PDB entry 3HP6 | X-ray diffraction, 1.81 A resolution | chains A and C of the 3 polymer chains in the assembly

Chain A:
Protein: DNA polymerase I, large fragment
From: Geobacillus stearothermophilus
Notes: EC 2.7.7.7
Chain sequence (580 residues; each row starts with the number of its first residue):
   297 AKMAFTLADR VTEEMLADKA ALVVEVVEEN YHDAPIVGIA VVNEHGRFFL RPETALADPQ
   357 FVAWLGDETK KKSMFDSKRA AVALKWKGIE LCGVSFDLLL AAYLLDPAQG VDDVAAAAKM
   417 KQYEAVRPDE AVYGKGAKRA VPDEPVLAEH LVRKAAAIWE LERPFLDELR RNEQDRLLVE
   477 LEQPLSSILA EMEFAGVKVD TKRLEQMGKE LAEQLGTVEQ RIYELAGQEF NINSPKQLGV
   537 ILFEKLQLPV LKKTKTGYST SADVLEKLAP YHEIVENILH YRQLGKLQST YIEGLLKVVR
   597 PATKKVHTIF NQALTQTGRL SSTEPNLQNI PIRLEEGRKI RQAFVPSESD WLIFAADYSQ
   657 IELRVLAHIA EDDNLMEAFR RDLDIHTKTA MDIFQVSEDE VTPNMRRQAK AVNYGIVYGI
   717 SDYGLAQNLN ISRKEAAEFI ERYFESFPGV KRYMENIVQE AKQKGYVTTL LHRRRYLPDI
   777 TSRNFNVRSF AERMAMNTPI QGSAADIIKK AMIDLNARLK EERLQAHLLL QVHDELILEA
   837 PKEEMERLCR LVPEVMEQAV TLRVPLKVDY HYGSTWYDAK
Modified positions: Cys-388 (s,s-(2-hydroxyethyl)thiocysteine; CME)
Differences from the reference sequence: engineered mutation Ala-598 (Asp in 3HP6), Tyr-710 (Phe in 3HP6)
Residues lining bound ligands: 2',3'-dideoxy-thymidine-5'-triphosphate (D3T): Arg-629, Ser-655, Gln-656, Glu-658, His-682, Arg-702, Lys-706, Tyr-710, Asp-830
What the authors report for this chain:
  - binding site for 2',3'-dideoxy-thymidine-5'-triphosphate: His-682, Arg-702, Lys-706
  - conformationally variable residues (helix shift, side-chain flip): Ile-681 to Leu-725

Chain C:
Molecule: 12-nt DNA strand
Sequence (12 nucleotides; each row starts with the number of its first residue):
     1 ACGCCGTGAT CG

Chain A / chain C interface:
Residue-residue contacts (48):
  Asn-527(A) with DC11(C), hydrogen bond to the phosphate
  Asn-529(A) with DC11(C), sugar contact
  Ser-530(A) with DC11(C), hydrogen bond to the phosphate; DG12(C), hydrogen bond to the phosphate
  Lys-532(A) with DG12(C), sugar contact
  Gln-533(A) with DG12(C), hydrogen bond to the phosphate
  Lys-582(A) with DG8(C), base contact
  Ser-585(A) with DA9(C), hydrogen bond to the phosphate; DT10(C), phosphate contact
  Thr-586(A) with DA9(C), sugar contact
  Gly-590(A) with DA9(C), phosphate contact
  Leu-610(A) with DG6(C), phosphate contact; DT7(C), phosphate contact
  Thr-611(A) with DG6(C), phosphate contact
  Gln-612(A) with DC5(C), phosphate contact; DG6(C), hydrogen bond to the phosphate
  Thr-613(A) with DC5(C), sugar contact
  Arg-615(A) with DC5(C), hydrogen bond to the base
  Ser-617(A) with DG6(C), phosphate contact; DT7(C), hydrogen bond to the phosphate
  Ser-618(A) with DT7(C), sugar contact
  Thr-619(A) with DT7(C), sugar contact; DG8(C), phosphate contact
  Glu-620(A) with DG8(C), hydrogen bond to the phosphate
  Asn-622(A) with DT7(C), hydrogen bond to the sugar; DG8(C), phosphate contact
  Asn-625(A) with DG6(C), base contact; DT7(C), base contact
  Tyr-710(A) with DG3(C), hydrogen bond to the base
  Gly-711(A) with DG3(C), sugar contact
  Tyr-714(A) with DG3(C), base contact
  Ile-716(A) with DG3(C), hydrogen bond to the sugar
  Ser-717(A) with DC2(C), hydrogen bond to the base; DG3(C), hydrogen bond to the phosphate
  Tyr-719(A) with DC2(C), base contact
  Gly-720(A) with DG3(C), hydrogen bond to the phosphate
  Arg-771(A) with DC5(C), salt bridge to the phosphate
  Phe-781(A) with DA1(C), base contact
  Asn-782(A) with DA1(C), hydrogen bond to the sugar
  Phe-786(A) with DC2(C), phosphate contact; DC4(C), phosphate contact
  Arg-789(A) with DG3(C), hydrogen bond to the phosphate; DC4(C), salt bridge to the phosphate
  Met-790(A) with DC5(C), phosphate contact
  Asn-793(A) with DG3(C), base contact; DC4(C), sugar contact
  Gln-797(A) with DC4(C), hydrogen bond to the base; DC5(C), hydrogen bond to the sugar
Interface residues without a listed pair, chain A (39 interface residues in all): Glu-589, Pro-621, Gly-715, Arg-729

Overview:
39 residues of chain A and 12 residues of chain C are in contact, with 19 hydrogen bonds and 2 salt bridges.
Among the polar pairs are Arg-615(A)/DC5(C), Tyr-710(A)/DG3(C) and Ser-717(A)/DC2(C). Chain A binds
2',3'-dideoxy-thymidine-5'-triphosphate. From the paper: a binding site for
2',3'-dideoxy-thymidine-5'-triphosphate at His-682(A), Arg-702(A) and Lys-706(A); conformational variability
at Ile-681(A).
Here chain A is DNA polymerase I, large fragment (Geobacillus stearothermophilus) and chain C is a 12-nt DNA
strand. Entry 3HP6 (Crystal structure of fragment DNA polymerase I from Bacillus stearothermophilus F710Y
mutant bound to G:T mismatch) was determined by X-ray diffraction together with 3HT3 and 3HPO from the same
study.
